Entry 2G3Z (X-ray diffraction, 1.90 A resolution); this record covers chains A and B.

Chain A (and B):
Molecule: Transthyretin
Organism: Homo sapiens
Notes: chain B of this document is another copy of the same molecule, construct and numbering; everything in this record applies to it too
Reference sequence: P02766 (TTHY_HUMAN); residues 1-127 here correspond to UniProt positions 21-147 (UniProt number = residue number + 20)
Chain sequence (127 residues; numbered 1 to 127; the number before each row is that of its first residue):
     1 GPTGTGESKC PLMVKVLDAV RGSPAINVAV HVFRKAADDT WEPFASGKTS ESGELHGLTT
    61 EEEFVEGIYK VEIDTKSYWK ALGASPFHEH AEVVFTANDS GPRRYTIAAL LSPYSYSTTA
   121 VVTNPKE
Not modelled in the structure: 1-9, 124-127 (chain B: 1-9, 125-127)
Construct notes: engineered mutation Ala-84 (Ile104 in P02766)
Swiss-Prot annotation at these positions:
  - binding site (L-thyroxine): Lys-15, Glu-54, Ser-117
  - modified residue: Cys-10 (Sulfocysteine), Glu-42 (4-carboxyglutamate), Ser-52 (Phosphoserine)
  - glycosylation: Asn-98 (N-linked (GlcNAc...) asparagine)

How chain A and chain B interact:
Pairs across the interface - 42 pairs, chain A then chain B:
  Phe-87(A) with Phe-95(B), hydrophobic; Thr-96(B); Tyr-105(B), hydrophobic; Ile-107(B), hydrophobic; Ala-120(B), hydrophobic
  His-88(A) with Val-93(B); Val-94(B)
  Glu-89(A) with Ile-68(B); Val-94(B), hydrogen bond (backbone-backbone); Thr-96(B), hydrogen bond
  Glu-92(A) with Glu-92(B); Val-94(B); Tyr-116(B), hydrogen bond (backbone-side chain)
  Val-93(A) with His-90(B); Tyr-116(B), hydrophobic
  Val-94(A) with His-88(B); Glu-89(B); His-90(B), hydrogen bond (backbone-backbone); Glu-92(B)
  Phe-95(A) with Phe-87(B), hydrophobic; His-88(B)
  Thr-96(A) with Pro-86(B); Phe-87(B), hydrogen bond (backbone-backbone); His-88(B)
  Tyr-114(A) with Thr-119(B); Ala-120(B), hydrogen bond (backbone-backbone)
  Ser-115(A) with Thr-118(B), hydrogen bond (side chain-backbone); Thr-119(B)
  Tyr-116(A) with Glu-92(B), hydrogen bond (side chain-backbone); Val-93(B); Tyr-116(B), hydrogen bond; Ser-117(B); Thr-118(B), hydrogen bond (backbone-backbone)
  Ser-117(A) with Tyr-116(B); Ser-117(B)
  Thr-118(A) with Ser-115(B), hydrogen bond (backbone-side chain); Tyr-116(B), hydrogen bond (backbone-backbone)
  Thr-119(A) with Tyr-114(B); Ser-115(B), hydrogen bond
  Ala-120(A) with Phe-87(B), hydrophobic; Tyr-114(B), hydrogen bond (backbone-backbone)
  Val-122(A) with Tyr-114(B), hydrophobic
Also at the interface, not in a pair above, chain A (20 interface residues in all): Lys-70, Lys-76, His-90, Tyr-105
Also at the interface, not in a pair above, chain B (22 interface residues in all): Lys-70, Val-122

Overview:
The interface between chain A and chain B involves 20 residues on one side and 22 on the other; the contacts
include 14 hydrogen bonds. Polar pairs include Glu-89(A)/Thr-96(B), Glu-92(A)/Tyr-116(B) and
Ser-115(A)/Thr-118(B). Curated annotation (UniProt) lists 3 L-thyroxine-binding residues on chain A.
Both chains are Transthyretin (Homo sapiens). Entry 2G3Z (Crystal structure of Transthyretin mutant I84A at
low pH) was determined by X-ray diffraction (same publication as 2G3X, 2G4E, 2G4G and 2NOY).
